PDB entry 5DC9 | X-ray diffraction, 1.56 A resolution | chains A and B

# Chain A
Protein: Tyrosine-protein kinase ABL1
Organism: Homo sapiens
Notes: EC 2.7.10.2
Reference sequence: P00519 (ABL1_HUMAN), isoform P00519-2; numbering as in UniProt (aligned over 131-251)
Amino-acid sequence (123 residues; row label = number of the first residue in the row):
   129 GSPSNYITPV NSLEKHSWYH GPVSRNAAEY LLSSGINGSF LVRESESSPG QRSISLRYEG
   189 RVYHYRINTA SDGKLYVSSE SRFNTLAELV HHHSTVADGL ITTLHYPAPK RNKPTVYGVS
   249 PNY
Not modelled in the structure: 129-139, 240-251
Differences from the reference sequence: expression tag (129-130)

# Chain B
Protein: AS25 monobody
Organism: Homo sapiens
Notes: antibody fragment or engineered binder
Amino-acid sequence (95 residues; row label = number of the first residue in the row):
     1 SSVSDVPTKL EVVAATPTSL LISWDAPAVT VDYYVITYGE TGGWSGYQEF EVPGSKSTAT
    61 ISGLSPGVDY TITVYAYGYP YVKYNKSPIS INYRT
Not modelled in the structure: 1

# How chain A and chain B interact
Residue-residue contacts (40; chain A residue first):
  Lys143(A) with Asn85(B), hydrogen bond (backbone-side chain)
  His144(A) with Asn85(B)
  Ser145(A) with Val3(B); Asn85(B), hydrogen bond (backbone-side chain); Lys86(B), hydrogen bond (side chain-backbone)
  Tyr158(A) with Gly42(B); Gly43(B); Trp44(B)
  Ser161(A) with Tyr47(B)
  Ser162(A) with Thr37(B), hydrogen bond (backbone-side chain); Tyr47(B); Tyr75(B), hydrogen bond (backbone-side chain)
  Gly163(A) with Tyr75(B)
  Ile164(A) with Val35(B), hydrophobic; Thr37(B); Glu49(B); Tyr75(B), hydrophobic
  Ser167(A) with Tyr75(B)
  Phe168(A) with Val82(B), hydrophobic
  Val218(A) with Val82(B), hydrophobic
  His219(A) with Lys83(B)
  Ser222(A) with Val82(B)
  Leu232(A) with Val82(B)
  His233(A) with Gly78(B); Tyr79(B), hydrogen bond (side chain-backbone); Tyr81(B); Val82(B)
  Tyr234(A) with Tyr75(B), hydrophobic; Ala76(B); Tyr77(B); Gly78(B), hydrogen bond (side chain-backbone); Tyr81(B), hydrophobic
  Pro235(A) with Tyr81(B); Lys86(B); Ser87(B); Pro88(B)
  Pro237(A) with Pro88(B); Ser90(B)
  Arg239(A) with Thr71(B); Ser90(B), hydrogen bond
Interface residues without a listed pair, chain A (21 interface residues in all): Trp146, Lys238
Interface residues without a listed pair, chain B (25 interface residues in all): Thr73, Pro80, Asn92

# Summary
21 residues of chain A face 25 of chain B across their interface, with 8 hydrogen bonds. Among the polar pairs
are Lys143(A)-Asn85(B), Ser145(A)-Asn85(B) and Ser145(A)-Lys86(B).
Chain A is Tyrosine-protein kinase ABL1 and chain B is AS25 monobody, both from Homo sapiens; the structure,
Crystal structure of monobody AS25/ABL1 SH2 domain complex, crystal B, was determined by X-ray diffraction
(same publication as 5DC0 and 5DC4).
